Entry 2V1B (X-ray diffraction, 1.55 A resolution); this record covers chain A.

Chain A:
Name: NPH1-1
Source organism: Avena sativa
Notes: fragment: light, oxygen, voltage domain, residues 404-546
Reference sequence: O49003 (O49003_AVESA); residue numbers follow UniProt; this construct covers 404-546
Amino-acid sequence (144 residues; each row starts with the number of its first residue):
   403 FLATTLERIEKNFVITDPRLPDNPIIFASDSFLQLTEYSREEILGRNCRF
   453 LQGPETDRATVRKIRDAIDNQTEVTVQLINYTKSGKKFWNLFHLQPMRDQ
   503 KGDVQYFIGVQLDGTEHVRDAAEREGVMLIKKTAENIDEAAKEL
Glycans and other covalent adducts: flavin mononucleotide (FMN) linked to Cys450
Small-molecule neighbours: FMN (flavin mononucleotide): Val416, Thr418, Asn425, Asn449, Arg451, Leu453, Gln454, Val463, Ile466, Arg467, Ile470, Leu480, Asn482, Asn492, Phe494, Leu496, Phe509, Ile510, Gly511, Gln513

Summary:
Covalently linked flavin mononucleotide: at Cys450.
Chain A is NPH1-1 (Avena sativa); the structure, N- and C-terminal helices of oat LOV2 (404-546) are involved
in light-induced signal transduction (room temperature ..., was determined by X-ray diffraction (same
publication as 2V0U, 2V0W and 2V1A).
